Entry 8E5C (X-ray diffraction, 2.20 A resolution); this record covers chain A.

Chain A:
Molecule: 3C-like proteinase nsp5
Organism: Severe acute respiratory syndrome coronavirus 2
Notes: EC 3.4.22.69
UniProtKB: P0DTD1 (R1AB_SARS2); residues 1-306 here correspond to UniProt positions 3264-3569 (UniProt number = residue number + 3263)
Amino-acid sequence (306 residues; numbered 1 to 306; the number before each row is that of its first residue):
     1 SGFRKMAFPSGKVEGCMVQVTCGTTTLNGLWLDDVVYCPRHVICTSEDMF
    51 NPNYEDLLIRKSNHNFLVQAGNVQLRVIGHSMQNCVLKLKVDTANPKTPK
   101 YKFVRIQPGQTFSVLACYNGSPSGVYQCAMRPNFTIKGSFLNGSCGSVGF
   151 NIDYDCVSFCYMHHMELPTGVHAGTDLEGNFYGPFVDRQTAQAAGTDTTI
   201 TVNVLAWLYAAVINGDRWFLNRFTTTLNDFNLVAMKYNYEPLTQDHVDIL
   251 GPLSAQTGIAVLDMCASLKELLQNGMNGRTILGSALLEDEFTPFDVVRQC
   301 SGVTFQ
Not modelled in the structure: 306
Sequence notes: engineered mutation Phe50 (Leu3313 in P0DTD1)
Curated features (UniProtKB/Swiss-Prot):
  - active site: His41 (For 3CL-PRO activity), Cys145 (Nucleophile)
  - site: Gln306 (Cleavage)
  - cross-link (Glycyl lysine isopeptide (Lys-Gly)): Lys5 (interchain with G-Cter in ubiquitin), Lys90 (interchain with G-Cter in ubiquitin)
Bound ions: Na+: Val212, Thr257
Residues lining bound ligands: Paxlovid, bound form (4WI; (1R,2S,5S)-N-{(1E,2S)-1-imino-3-[(3S)-2-oxopyrrolidin-3-yl]propan-2-yl}-6,6-dimethyl-3-[3-methyl-N-(trifluoroacetyl)-L-valyl]-3-azabicyclo[3.1.0]hexane-2-carboxamide): Leu27, His41, Met49, Tyr54, Phe140, Leu141, Asn142, Gly143, Ser144, Cys145, His163, His164, Met165, Glu166, Leu167, Pro168, His172, Asp187, Arg188, Gln189, Thr190, Gln192
From the paper describing this entry:
  - mutagenesis - T21I, L50F, P252C, P252F, P252L, P252M, P252V, P252Y: increased catalytic activity
  - conformationally variable residues: Ser1 to Met6, Glu290 to Arg298
  - contacts within the chain: Arg4-Met6 (hydrogen bond)

Summary:
Chain A binds Paxlovid, bound form. Val212 and Thr257 form the Na+ site. UniProt lists active-site residues
His41 and Cys145. The paper reports that T21I, L50F and P252C, among others, increase catalytic activity;
conformational variability at Ser1 and Glu290; 8 substitutions were tested in all.
Chain A is 3C-like proteinase nsp5 (Severe acute respiratory syndrome coronavirus 2); the structure, Crystal
Structure of SARS CoV-2 Mpro mutant L50F with Nirmatrelvir captured in two conformational states, was
determined by X-ray diffraction together with 8DT9 and 8E4W from the same study.
